Entry 5EDM (X-ray diffraction, 2.20 A resolution); this record covers chain A.

[Chain A]
Protein: Prothrombin
From: Homo sapiens
Notes: EC 3.4.21.5; engineered mutation(s): deletion mutant residues 154-167
Reference sequence: P00734 (THRB_HUMAN); aligned to UniProt positions 44-608 over residues 1-565 (the alignment contains insertions or deletions, so no single offset holds)
Amino-acid sequence (568 residues; each row starts with the number of its first residue):
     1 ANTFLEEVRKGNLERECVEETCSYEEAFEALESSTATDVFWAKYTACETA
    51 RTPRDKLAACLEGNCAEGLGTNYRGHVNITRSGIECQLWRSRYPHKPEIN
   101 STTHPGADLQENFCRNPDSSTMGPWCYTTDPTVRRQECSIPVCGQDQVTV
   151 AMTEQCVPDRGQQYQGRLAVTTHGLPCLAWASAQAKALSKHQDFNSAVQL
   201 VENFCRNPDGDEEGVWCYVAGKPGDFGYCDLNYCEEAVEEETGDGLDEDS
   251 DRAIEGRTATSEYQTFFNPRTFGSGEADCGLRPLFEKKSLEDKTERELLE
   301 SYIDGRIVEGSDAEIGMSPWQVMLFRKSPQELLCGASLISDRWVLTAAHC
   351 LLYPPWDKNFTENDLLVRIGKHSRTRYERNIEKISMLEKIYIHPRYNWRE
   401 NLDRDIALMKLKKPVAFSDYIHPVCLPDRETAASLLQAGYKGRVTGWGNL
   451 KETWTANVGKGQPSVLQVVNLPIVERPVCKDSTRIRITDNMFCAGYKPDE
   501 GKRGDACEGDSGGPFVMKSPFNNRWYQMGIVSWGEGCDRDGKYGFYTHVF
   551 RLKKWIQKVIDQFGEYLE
Not modelled in the structure: 243-260
Differences from the reference sequence: conflict Met122 (Thr165 in P00734); expression tag (566-568)
Modified positions: Glu6, Glu7, Glu14, Glu16, Glu19, Glu20, Glu25, Glu26, Glu29, Glu32 (gamma-carboxy-glutamic acid; CGU)
Disulfides: Cys17-Cys22, Cys47-Cys60, Cys65-Cys143, Cys86-Cys126, Cys114-Cys138, Cys156-Cys234, Cys177-Cys217, Cys205-Cys229, Cys279-Cys425, Cys334-Cys350, Cys479-Cys493, Cys507-Cys537
Covalent attachments: N-acetylglucosamine (NAG) linked to Asn78, Asn100, Asn359
Bound ions: Mg2+ site 1: Glu14, Glu19; Mg2+ site 2: Glu16, Glu26; Mg2+ site 3 near Glu20 (its only coordinating residue here); Mg2+ site 4: Glu25, Glu29; Mg2+ site 5: Glu26, Glu29; Mg2+ site 6: Glu29, Glu32
From the paper describing this entry:
  - contacts within the chain: Arg81-Thr153

[Summary]
N-acetylglucosamine is covalently linked to Asn78, Asn100 and Asn359. The Mg2+ site 1 is built by Glu14 and
Glu19. The Mg2+ site 2 is built by Glu16 and Glu26. The paper reports contacts within the chain involving
Arg81 and Thr153.
Chain A is Prothrombin (Homo sapiens); the structure, Crystal structure of prothrombin deletion mutant
residues 154-167 ( Form I ), was determined by X-ray diffraction.
